7TSS - chain A; structure by X-ray diffraction, 1.75 A resolution.

[Chain A]
Molecule: Trans-state rsEospa
From: Lobophyllia hemprichii
Amino-acid sequence (224 residues; numbered 1 to 226; 2 numbers in that range are skipped by the numbering (no residue carries them; nothing is unmodelled there); the number before each row is that of its first residue):
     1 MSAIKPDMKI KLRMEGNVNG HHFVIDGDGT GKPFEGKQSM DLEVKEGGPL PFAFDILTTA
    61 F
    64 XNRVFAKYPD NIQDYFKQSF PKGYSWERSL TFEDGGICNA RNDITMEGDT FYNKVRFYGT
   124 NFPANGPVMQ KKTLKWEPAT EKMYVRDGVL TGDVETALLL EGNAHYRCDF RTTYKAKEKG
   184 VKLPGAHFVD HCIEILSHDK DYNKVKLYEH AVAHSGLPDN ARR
Not modelled in the structure: 1, 222-226
Glycans and other covalent adducts: covalent link Phe61-PIA_64
Modified residues: PIA ([(4Z)-2-[(1S)-1-aminoethyl]-4-(4-hydroxybenzylidene)-5-oxo-4,5-dihydro-1H-imidazol-1-yl]acetic acid) at position 64
What the authors report for this chain:
  - conformationally variable residues: Arg66, Phe173, His194, Glu212

[Overview]
The paper reports conformational variability at Arg66, Phe173 and His194 among others.
Chain A is Trans-state rsEospa (Lobophyllia hemprichii); the structure, Room temperature rsEospa Trans-state
structure at pH 8.4, was determined by X-ray diffraction, deposited together with 7TSV, 7TSU and 7TSR.
